Entry 5L5E (X-ray diffraction, 2.90 A resolution); this record covers chains O and U of the 28 polymer chains in the assembly.

# Chain O
Molecule: Proteasome subunit alpha type-2
From: Saccharomyces cerevisiae (strain ATCC 204508 / S288c)
Notes: EC 3.4.25.1
Reference sequence: P23639 (PSA2_YEAST); residue numbers follow UniProt; this construct covers 1-250
Chain sequence (250 residues; row label = number of the first residue in the row):
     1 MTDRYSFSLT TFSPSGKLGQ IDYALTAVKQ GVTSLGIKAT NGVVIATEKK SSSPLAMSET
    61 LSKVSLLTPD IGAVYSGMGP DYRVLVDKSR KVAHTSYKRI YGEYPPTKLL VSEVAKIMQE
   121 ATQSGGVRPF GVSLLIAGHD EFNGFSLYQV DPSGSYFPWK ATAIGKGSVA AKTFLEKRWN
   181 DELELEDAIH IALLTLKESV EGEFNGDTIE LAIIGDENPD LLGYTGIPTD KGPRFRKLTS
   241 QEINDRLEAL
Curated features (UniProtKB/Swiss-Prot):
  - cross-link: Lys108 (Glycyl lysine isopeptide (Lys-Gly) (interchain with G-Cter in ubiquitin))

# Chain U
Molecule: Proteasome subunit alpha type-1
From: Saccharomyces cerevisiae (strain ATCC 204508 / S288c)
Notes: EC 3.4.25.1
Reference sequence: P21243 (PSA1_YEAST); residues -8 to 243 here correspond to UniProt positions 1-252 (UniProt number = residue number + 9)
Chain sequence (252 residues; each row starts with the number of its first residue; numbers below 1 keep their minus sign (Met-8 is residue -8)):
    -8 MSGAAAASAA GYDRHITIFS PEGRLYQVEY AFKATNQTNI NSLAVRGKDC TVVISQKKVP
    52 DKLLDPTTVS YIFCISRTIG MVVNGPIPDA RNAALRAKAE AAEFRYKYGY DMPCDVLAKR
   112 MANLSQIYTQ RAYMRPLGVI LTFVSVDEEL GPSIYKTDPA GYYVGYKATA TGPKQQEITT
   172 NLENHFKKSK IDHINEESWE KVVEFAITHM IDALGTEFSK NDLEVGVATK DKFFTLSAEN
   232 IEERLVAIAE QD
Not modelled in the structure: -8 to 1, 243

# Chain O / chain U interface
Residue-residue contacts - 64 pairs, chain O then chain U:
  Asp3(O) - Tyr124(U)
  Tyr5(O) - Ile7(U)
  Tyr5(O) - Ala123(U)  hydrophobic
  Tyr5(O) - Tyr124(U)  hydrophobic
  Leu9(O) - Ile9(U)  hydrophobic
  Leu9(O) - Ala123(U)  hydrophobic
  Gln20(O) - Ile9(U)
  Gln20(O) - Phe10(U)  hydrogen bond (side chain-backbone)
  Tyr23(O) - Phe10(U)  hydrophobic
  Tyr23(O) - Ser11(U)
  Tyr23(O) - Pro12(U)  hydrophobic
  Tyr23(O) - Gly14(U)
  Ala24(O) - Phe10(U)  hydrophobic
  Thr26(O) - Pro12(U)
  Thr26(O) - Glu13(U)
  Ala27(O) - Gly14(U)
  Ser52(O) - Tyr153(U)  hydrogen bond
  Pro54(O) - Lys158(U)
  Pro54(O) - Glu174(U)
  Leu55(O) - Tyr157(U)
  Leu55(O) - Lys158(U)  hydrogen bond (backbone-backbone)
  Leu55(O) - Ala159(U)
  Leu55(O) - Thr170(U)
  Leu55(O) - Leu173(U)  hydrophobic
  Leu55(O) - Phe177(U)  hydrophobic
  Ala56(O) - Val155(U)  hydrophobic
  Ala56(O) - Gly156(U)
  Ala56(O) - Tyr157(U)  hydrophobic
  Met57(O) - Arg37(U)
  Met57(O) - Val155(U)
  Met57(O) - Gly156(U)  hydrogen bond (backbone-backbone)
  Met57(O) - Tyr157(U)
  Met57(O) - Lys158(U)
  Thr60(O) - Tyr146(U)
  Thr60(O) - Val155(U)
  Thr60(O) - Gly156(U)  hydrogen bond (side chain-backbone)
  Leu61(O) - Tyr153(U)  hydrophobic
  Met78(O) - Phe10(U)  hydrophobic
  Met78(O) - Leu16(U)  hydrophobic
  Pro80(O) - Gln117(U)
  Pro80(O) - Ala151(U)
  Pro80(O) - Gly152(U)
  Pro80(O) - Tyr153(U)
  Asp81(O) - Gln117(U)
  Arg83(O) - Ala113(U)  hydrogen bond (side chain-backbone)
  Arg83(O) - Asn114(U)
  Arg83(O) - Gly152(U)  hydrogen bond (side chain-backbone)
  Arg83(O) - Tyr154(U)
  Val84(O) - Asn114(U)
  Val84(O) - Gln117(U)
  Asp87(O) - Lys110(U)  salt bridge
  Asp87(O) - Asn114(U)
  Gly126(O) - Arg122(U)
  Gly126(O) - Ala123(U)  hydrogen bond (backbone-backbone)
  Val127(O) - Gln121(U)
  Val127(O) - Arg122(U)
  Arg128(O) - Thr8(U)
  Arg128(O) - Phe10(U)
  Arg128(O) - Leu16(U)
  Arg128(O) - Thr120(U)  hydrogen bond (side chain-backbone)
  Arg128(O) - Gln121(U)  hydrogen bond (backbone-backbone)
  Pro129(O) - Phe10(U)
  Phe130(O) - Gln121(U)
  Gly131(O) - Phe10(U)
Interface residues without a listed pair, chain O (31 interface residues in all): Met1, Thr2, Ser53, Ala121
Interface residues without a listed pair, chain U (34 interface residues in all): Thr160

# Overview
The interface between chain O and chain U involves 31 residues on one side and 34 on the other, with 10
hydrogen bonds and 1 salt bridge. Among the polar pairs are Asp87(O)-Lys110(U), Gln20(O)-Phe10(U) and
Ser52(O)-Tyr153(U).
Here chain O is Proteasome subunit alpha type-2 and chain U is Proteasome subunit alpha type-1, both from
Saccharomyces cerevisiae (strain ATCC 204508 / S288c). Entry 5L5E (Yeast 20S proteasome with human beta5i
(1-138) and human beta6 (97-111; 118-133) in complex with carfilzomib) was determined by X-ray diffraction,
deposited together with 5L52, 5L54, 5L55, 5L5A, 5L5B, 5L5D and 30 further entries.
